8TO6 - chains I and K of the 9 polymer chains in the assembly; structure by electron microscopy, 2.90 A resolution.

# Chain I
Name: DNA-directed RNA polymerase subunit beta
Organism: Escherichia coli (strain K12)
Notes: EC 2.7.7.6
Reference sequence: P0A8V2 (RPOB_ECOLI); numbering as in UniProt (aligned over 1-1342)
Chain sequence (1342 residues; row label = number of the first residue in the row):
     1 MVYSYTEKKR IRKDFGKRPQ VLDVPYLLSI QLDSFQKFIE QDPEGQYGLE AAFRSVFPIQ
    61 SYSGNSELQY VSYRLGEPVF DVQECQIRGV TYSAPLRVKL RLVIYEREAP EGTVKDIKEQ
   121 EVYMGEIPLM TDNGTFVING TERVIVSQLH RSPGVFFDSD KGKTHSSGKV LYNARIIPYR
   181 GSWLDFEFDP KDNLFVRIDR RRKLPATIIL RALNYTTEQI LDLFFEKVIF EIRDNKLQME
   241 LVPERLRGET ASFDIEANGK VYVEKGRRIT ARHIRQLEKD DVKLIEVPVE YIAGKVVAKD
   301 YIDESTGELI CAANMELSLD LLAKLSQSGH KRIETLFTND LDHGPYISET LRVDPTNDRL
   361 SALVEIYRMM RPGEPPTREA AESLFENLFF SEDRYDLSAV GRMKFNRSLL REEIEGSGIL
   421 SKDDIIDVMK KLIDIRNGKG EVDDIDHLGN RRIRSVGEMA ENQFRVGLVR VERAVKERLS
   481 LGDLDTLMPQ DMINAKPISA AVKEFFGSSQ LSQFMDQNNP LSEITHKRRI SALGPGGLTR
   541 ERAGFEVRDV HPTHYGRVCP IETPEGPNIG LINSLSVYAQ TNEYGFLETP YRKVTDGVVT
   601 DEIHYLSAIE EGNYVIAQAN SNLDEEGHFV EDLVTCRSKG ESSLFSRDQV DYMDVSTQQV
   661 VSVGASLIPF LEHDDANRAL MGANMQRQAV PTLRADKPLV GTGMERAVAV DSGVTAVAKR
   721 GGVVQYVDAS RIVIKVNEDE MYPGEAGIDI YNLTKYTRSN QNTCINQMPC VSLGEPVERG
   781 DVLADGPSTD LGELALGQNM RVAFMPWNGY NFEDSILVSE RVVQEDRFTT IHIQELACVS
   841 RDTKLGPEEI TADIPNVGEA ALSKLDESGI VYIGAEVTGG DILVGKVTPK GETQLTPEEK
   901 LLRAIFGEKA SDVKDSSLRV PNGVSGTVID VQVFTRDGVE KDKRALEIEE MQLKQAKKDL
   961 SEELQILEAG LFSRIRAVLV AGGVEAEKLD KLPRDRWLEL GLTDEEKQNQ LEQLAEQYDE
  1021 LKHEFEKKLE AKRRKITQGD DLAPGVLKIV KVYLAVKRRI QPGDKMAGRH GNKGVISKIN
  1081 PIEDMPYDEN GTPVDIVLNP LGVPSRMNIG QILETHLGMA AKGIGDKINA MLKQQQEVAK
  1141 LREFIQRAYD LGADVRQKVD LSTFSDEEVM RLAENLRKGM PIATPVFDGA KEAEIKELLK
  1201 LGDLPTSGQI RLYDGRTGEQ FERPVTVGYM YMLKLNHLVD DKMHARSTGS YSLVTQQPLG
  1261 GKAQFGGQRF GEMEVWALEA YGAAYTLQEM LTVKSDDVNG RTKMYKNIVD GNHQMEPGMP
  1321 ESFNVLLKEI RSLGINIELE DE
Unresolved in the structure: 1, 233-235, 249, 1342
Ligand contacts: 4QM ((3R,5S,7R,8R,9S,10S,12S,13R,14S,17R)-10,13-dimethyl-17-[(2R)-pentan-2-yl]-2,3,4,5,6,7,8,9,11,12,14,15,16,17-tetradecahydro-1H-cyclopenta[a]phenanthrene-3,7,12-triol): Gln46, Tyr47, Tyr179, Asp396, Ser398, Ala399, Val400, Arg452, Glu458, Glu461, Glu583, Tyr584
UniProt features mapped onto this chain:
  - modified residue (N6-acetyllysine): Lys1022, Lys1200
  - mutagenesis: Ile561 (I561S: Resistant to antibiotics salinamide A and B), Ile569 (I569S: Resistant to antibiotics salinamide A and B), Ala665 (A665E: Resistant to antibiotics salinamide A and B), Asp675 (D675A/G: Resistant to antibiotics salinamide A and B), Asn677 (N677H/K: Resistant to antibiotics salinamide A and B), Leu680 (L680M: Resistant to antibiotics salinamide A and B), Glu813 (E813K: Disrupts the enzyme's active center)
What the authors report for this chain:
  - binding site for Nontemplate strand of lamdba PR promoter DNA: Trp183

# Chain K
Name: DNA-directed RNA polymerase subunit omega
Organism: Escherichia coli (strain K12)
Notes: EC 2.7.7.6
Reference sequence: P0A800 (RPOZ_ECOLI); residue numbers follow UniProt; this construct covers 1-91
Chain sequence (91 residues; row label = number of the first residue in the row):
     1 MARVTVQDAV EKIGNRFDLV LVAARRARQM QVGGKDPLVP EENDKTTVIA LREIEEGLIN
    61 NQILDVRERQ EQQEQEAAEL QAVTAIAEGR R
Unresolved in the structure: 1, 75-91

# Interface between chain I and chain K
Residue-residue contacts (6; chain I residue first):
  Gly1282(I) - Phe17(K)
  Tyr1285(I) - Leu21(K)  hydrophobic
  Gly1311(I) - Gln31(K)  hydrogen bond (backbone-side chain)
  His1313(I) - Arg28(K)  hydrogen bond (backbone-side chain)
  His1313(I) - Gln31(K)
  Gln1314(I) - Arg28(K)
Interface residues without a listed pair, chain I (6 interface residues in all): Asn1312
Interface residues without a listed pair, chain K (5 interface residues in all): Val32

# In short
6 residues of chain I face 5 of chain K across their interface; the contacts include 2 hydrogen bonds. Polar
pairs include Gly1311(I)-Gln31(K) and His1313(I)-Arg28(K). Bound to chain I: compound 4QM. From UniProt: 7
mutagenesis sites on chain I. From the paper: a binding site for Nontemplate strand of lamdba PR promoter DNA
at Trp183(I).
Chain I is DNA-directed RNA polymerase subunit beta and chain K is DNA-directed RNA polymerase subunit omega,
both from Escherichia coli (strain K12); the structure, Escherichia coli RNA polymerase unwinding intermediate
(I1d) at the lambda PR promoter, was determined by electron microscopy (same publication as 8TO1, 8TO8, 8TOE
and 8TOM).
